PDB entry 3TKP | X-ray diffraction, 2.49 A resolution | chains A and B of the 5 polymer chains in the assembly

[Chain A (and B)]
Protein: Peroxiredoxin-4
Source organism: Homo sapiens
Notes: EC 1.11.1.15; chain B of this document is another copy of the same molecule, construct and numbering; everything in this record applies to it too
UniProt: Q13162 (PRDX4_HUMAN); residues 1-234 here correspond to UniProt positions 38-271 (UniProt number = residue number + 37)
Chain sequence (246 residues; numbered -11 to 234; the number before each row is that of its first residue; numbers below 1 keep their minus sign (Met-11 is residue -11)):
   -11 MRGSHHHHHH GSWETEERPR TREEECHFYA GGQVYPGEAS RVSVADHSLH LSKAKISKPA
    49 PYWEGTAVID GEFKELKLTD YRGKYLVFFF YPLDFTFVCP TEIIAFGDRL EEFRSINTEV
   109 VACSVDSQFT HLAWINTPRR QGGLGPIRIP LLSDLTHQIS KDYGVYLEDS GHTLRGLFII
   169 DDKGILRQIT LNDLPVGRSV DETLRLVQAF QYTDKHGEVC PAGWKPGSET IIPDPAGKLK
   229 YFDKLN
Disordered / not traced: -11 to 37
Differences from the reference sequence: expression tag (-11 to 0)
UniProt features mapped onto this chain:
  - active site: Cys87 (Cysteine sulfenic acid (-SOH) intermediate)

[Interface between chain A and chain B]
Pairs across the interface (2; chain A residue first):
  Phe61(A) with Pro223(B), hydrophobic
  Leu120(A) with Pro223(B), hydrophobic

[Overview]
2 residues of chain A face 1 of chain B across their interface. UniProt lists active-site residue Cys87(A) on
chain A.
Chain A and chain B are both Peroxiredoxin-4 (Homo sapiens); the structure, Crystal structure of full-length
human peroxiredoxin 4 in the reduced form, was determined by X-ray diffraction together with 3TKQ, 3TKR and
3TKS from the same study.
